PDB entry 7DTN | X-ray diffraction, 1.85 A resolution | chain A

[Chain A]
Protein: Metallo-beta-lactamase type 2
From: Serratia marcescens
Notes: EC 3.5.2.6
UniProt: P52699 (BLAB_SERMA); residues 1-228 here correspond to UniProt positions 19-246 (UniProt number = residue number + 18)
Amino-acid sequence (228 residues; each row starts with the number of its first residue):
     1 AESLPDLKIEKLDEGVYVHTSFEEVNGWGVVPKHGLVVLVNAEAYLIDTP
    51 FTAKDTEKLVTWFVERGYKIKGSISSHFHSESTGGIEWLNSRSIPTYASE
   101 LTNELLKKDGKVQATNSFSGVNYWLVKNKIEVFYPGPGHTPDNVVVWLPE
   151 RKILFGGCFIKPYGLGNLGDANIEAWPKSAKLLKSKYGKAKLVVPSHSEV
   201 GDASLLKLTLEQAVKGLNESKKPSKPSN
Not modelled in the structure: 1-2, 221-228
Sequence notes: engineered mutation Glu81 (Asp99 in P52699)
Modified residues: Cys158 (cysteinesulfonic acid; OCS)
Bound ions: Zn2+ site 1: His77, His79, Glu81, His139, Cys158 (together with citrate anion); Zn2+ site 2: Glu81, Cys158, His197 (together with citrate anion)
Ligand contacts:
  - 2-(2-ethoxyethoxy)ethanol (AE3): Trp28, Lys161, Gly164, Leu165, Gly166, His197
  - citrate anion (FLC): Val25, Trp28, His77, His79, Glu81, His139, Cys158, Lys161, Leu165, Gly166, Asn167, His197
Curated features (UniProtKB/Swiss-Prot):
  - binding site (Zn(2+)): His77, His79, His139, Cys158, His197
  - binding site (a beta-lactam): Lys161, Asn167

[In short]
Ligands of chain A: citrate anion and 2-(2-ethoxyethoxy)ethanol. His77, His79, Glu81, His139 and Cys158
coordinate Zn2+ site 1. Glu81, Cys158 and His197 form the Zn2+ site 2. Curated annotation (UniProt) lists 5
Zn2+-binding residues and beta-lactam-binding residues Lys161 and Asn167.
Chain A is Metallo-beta-lactamase type 2 (Serratia marcescens); the structure, Crystal structure of
metallo-beta-lactamase IMP-1 mutant (D120E) in complex with citrate, was determined by X-ray diffraction,
deposited together with 7DTM.
